9EAR - chains I and W of the 11 polymer chains in the assembly; structure by electron microscopy, 3.10 A resolution.

== Chain I ==
Molecule: 158-nt DNA strand
Sequence (158 nucleotides; numbered -81 to 76; the number before each row is that of its first residue; numbers below 1 keep their minus sign (DA-81 is residue -81)):
   -81 ATTCCAGCCATCAGAATCCCGGTGCCGAGGCCGCTCAATTGGTCGTAGAC
   -31 AGCTCTAGCACCGCTTAAACGCACGTACGCGCTGTCCCCCGCGTTTTAAC
    19 CGCCAAGGGGATTACTCCCTAGTCTCCAGGCACGTGTCAGATATATACAT
    69 CGATAGGC

== Chain W ==
Protein: Chromodomain-helicase-DNA-binding protein 1
From: Homo sapiens
Notes: EC 3.6.4.12
UniProt: O14646 (CHD1_HUMAN); numbering as in UniProt (aligned over 2-1327)
Amino-acid sequence (1329 residues; each row starts with the number of its first residue; numbers below 1 keep their minus sign (Ser-1 is residue -1)):
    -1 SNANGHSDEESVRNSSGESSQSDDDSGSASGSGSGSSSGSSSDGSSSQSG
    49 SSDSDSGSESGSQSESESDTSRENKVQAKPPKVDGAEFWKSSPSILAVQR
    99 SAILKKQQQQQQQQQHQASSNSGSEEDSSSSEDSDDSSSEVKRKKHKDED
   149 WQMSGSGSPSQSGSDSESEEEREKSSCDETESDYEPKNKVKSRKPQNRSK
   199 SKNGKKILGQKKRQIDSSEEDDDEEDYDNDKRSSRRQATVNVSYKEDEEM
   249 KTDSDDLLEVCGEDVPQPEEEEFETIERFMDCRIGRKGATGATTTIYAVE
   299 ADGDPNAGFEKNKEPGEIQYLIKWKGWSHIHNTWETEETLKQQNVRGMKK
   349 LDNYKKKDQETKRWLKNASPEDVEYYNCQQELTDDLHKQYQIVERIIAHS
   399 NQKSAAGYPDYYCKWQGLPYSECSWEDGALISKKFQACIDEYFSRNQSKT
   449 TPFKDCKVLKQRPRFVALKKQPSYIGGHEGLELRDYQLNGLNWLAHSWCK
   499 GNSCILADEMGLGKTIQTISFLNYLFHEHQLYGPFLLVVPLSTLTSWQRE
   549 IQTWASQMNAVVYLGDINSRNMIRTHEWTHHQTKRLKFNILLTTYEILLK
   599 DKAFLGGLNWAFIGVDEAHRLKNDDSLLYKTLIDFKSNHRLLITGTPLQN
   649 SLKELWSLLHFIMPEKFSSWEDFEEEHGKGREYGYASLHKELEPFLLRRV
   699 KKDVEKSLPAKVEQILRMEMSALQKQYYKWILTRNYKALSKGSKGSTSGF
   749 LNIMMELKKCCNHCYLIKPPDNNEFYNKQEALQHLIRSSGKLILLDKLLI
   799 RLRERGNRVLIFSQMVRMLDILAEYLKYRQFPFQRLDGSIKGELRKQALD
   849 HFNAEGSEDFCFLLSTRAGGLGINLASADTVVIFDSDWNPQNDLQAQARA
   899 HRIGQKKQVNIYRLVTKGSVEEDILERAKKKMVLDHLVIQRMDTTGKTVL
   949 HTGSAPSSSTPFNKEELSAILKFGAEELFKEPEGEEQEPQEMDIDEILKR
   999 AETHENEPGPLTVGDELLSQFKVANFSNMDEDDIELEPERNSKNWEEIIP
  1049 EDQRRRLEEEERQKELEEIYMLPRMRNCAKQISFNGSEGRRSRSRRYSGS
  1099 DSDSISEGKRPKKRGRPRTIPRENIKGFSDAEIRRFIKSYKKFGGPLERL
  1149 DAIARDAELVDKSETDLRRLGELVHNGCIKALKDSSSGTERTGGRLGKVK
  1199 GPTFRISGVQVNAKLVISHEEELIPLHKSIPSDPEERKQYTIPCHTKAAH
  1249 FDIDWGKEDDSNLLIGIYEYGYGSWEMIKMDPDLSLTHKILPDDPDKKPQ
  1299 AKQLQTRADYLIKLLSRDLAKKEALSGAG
Unresolved in the structure: -1 to 229, 231-269, 279-283, 308-314, 944-1327
Differences from the reference sequence: expression tag (-1 to 1)
Residues lining bound ligands: ADP (adenosine-5'-diphosphate): Glu480, Leu481, Arg482, Gln485, Gly511, Lys512, Thr513, Ile514, Ser544, Glu548, Trp552, Gly870, Asn872, Arg900, Ile901
Swiss-Prot annotation at these positions:
  - motif: Asp614 to His617 (DEAH box)
  - binding site (ATP): Asp506 to Thr513
  - modified residue: Ser215 (Phosphoserine), Ser216 (Phosphoserine), Thr237 (Phosphothreonine), Ser241 (Phosphoserine), Thr250 (Phosphothreonine), Ser252 (Phosphoserine), Ser471 (Phosphoserine), Ser1025 (Phosphoserine), Ser1040 (Phosphoserine), Ser1081 (Phosphoserine), Ser1085 (Phosphoserine), Ser1096 (Phosphoserine), Ser1098 (Phosphoserine), Ser1100 (Phosphoserine), Ser1102 (Phosphoserine), Ser1161 (Phosphoserine)
  - natural variant: Arg141 (R141G: In PILBOS), Arg460 (R460K: In PILBOS), Arg618 (R618Q: In PILBOS)
From the paper describing this entry:
  - mutagenesis - W1043A (10-fold), R1072A/R1074A: decreased catalytic activity
  - mutagenesis - R1072A/R1074A (1.8-fold): decreased binding to nucleotide-free (apo) conditions
  - mutagenesis - R732P/N750P: abolished catalytic activity
  - mutagenesis - R1072A/R1074A: decreased binding to presence of ADP BeF3

== Chain I / chain W interface ==
Residue-residue contacts (27; chain I residue first):
  DC-23(I) with Leu749(W), phosphate contact
  DA-22(I) with Ser746(W), phosphate contact; Gly747(W), phosphate contact; Leu749(W), phosphate contact; Asn750(W), sugar contact; Met753(W), phosphate contact
  DC-21(I) with Met753(W), phosphate contact; Lys757(W), salt bridge to the phosphate; Arg865(W), base contact
  DC-20(I) with Gln812(W), sugar contact; Met813(W), phosphate contact; Val814(W), hydrogen bond to the phosphate; Ser863(W), phosphate contact; Arg865(W), hydrogen bond to the sugar
  DG-19(I) with Val814(W), phosphate contact; Gly836(W), hydrogen bond to the phosphate; Ser863(W), hydrogen bond to the phosphate; Ala866(W), hydrogen bond to the phosphate
  DC-18(I) with Leu539(W), phosphate contact; Glu594(W), sugar contact; Gly836(W), phosphate contact; Arg843(W), salt bridge to the phosphate
  DT-17(I) with Lys598(W), phosphate contact
  DT-16(I) with Asp564(W), phosphate contact; Ile565(W), phosphate contact; Arg568(W), salt bridge to the phosphate
  DA-9(I) with Lys347(W), salt bridge to the phosphate
Other interface residues (no listed pair), chain I (11 interface residues in all): DA-15, DC-8
Other interface residues (no listed pair), chain W (27 interface residues in all): Ser540, Gly563, Ile595, Glu754, Arg815, Asp835

== In short ==
11 residues of chain I and 27 residues of chain W are in contact; the contacts include 5 hydrogen bonds and 4
salt bridges. Polar pairs include DC-20(I)-Arg865(W), DC-20(I)-Val814(W) and DG-19(I)-Gly836(W). The paper
reports that W1043A and R1072A/R1074A of chain W reduce catalytic activity; R1072A/R1074A of chain W reduce
binding to nucleotide-free (apo) conditions.
Here chain I is a 158-nt DNA strand and chain W is Chromodomain-helicase-DNA-binding protein 1 (Homo sapiens).
Entry 9EAR (CHD1-nucleosome complex (closed state)) was determined by electron microscopy, deposited together
with 9NH8.
